6KWR - chains A and C of the 3 polymer chains in the assembly; structure by X-ray diffraction, 2.50 A resolution.

# Chain A
Protein: RNA-dependent RNA polymerase
Source organism: Enterovirus A71
Notes: EC 2.7.7.48
Reference sequence: A0A023RBB6 (A0A023RBB6_9ENTO); residues 1-462 here correspond to UniProt positions 1732-2193 (UniProt number = residue number + 1731)
Amino-acid sequence (468 residues; each row starts with the number of its first residue):
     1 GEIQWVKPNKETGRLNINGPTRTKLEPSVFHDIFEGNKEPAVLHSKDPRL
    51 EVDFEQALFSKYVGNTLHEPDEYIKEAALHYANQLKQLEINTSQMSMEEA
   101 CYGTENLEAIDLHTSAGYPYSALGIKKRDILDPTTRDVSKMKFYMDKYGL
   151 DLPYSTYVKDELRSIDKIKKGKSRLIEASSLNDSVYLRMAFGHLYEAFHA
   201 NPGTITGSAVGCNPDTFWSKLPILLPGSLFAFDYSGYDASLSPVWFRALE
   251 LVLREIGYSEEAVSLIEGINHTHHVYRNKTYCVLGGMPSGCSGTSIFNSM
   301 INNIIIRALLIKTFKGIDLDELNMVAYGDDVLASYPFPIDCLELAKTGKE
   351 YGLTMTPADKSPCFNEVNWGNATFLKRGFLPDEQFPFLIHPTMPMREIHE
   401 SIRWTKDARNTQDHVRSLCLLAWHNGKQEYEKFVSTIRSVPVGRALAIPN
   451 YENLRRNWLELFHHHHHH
Not modelled in the structure: 358-366, 463-468
Differences from the reference sequence: expression tag (463-468)
Ion coordination: Mg2+: Asp233, Asp330; Zn2+: His271, His273, Cys282
Small-molecule neighbours: 2',3'-dideoxycytidine 5'-triphosphate (DCT): Lys159, Glu161, Arg163, Arg174, Tyr234, Ser235, Gly236, Asp238, Asp329
What the authors report for this chain:
  - binding site for the 31-nt RNA strand: His44, Arg277
  - mutagenesis - H44A, H44T: unchanged growth
  - mutagenesis - H44T/R277A, R277A: decreased growth
  - mutagenesis - H44A/R277A: abolished growth
  - mutagenesis - H44A: unchanged binding to the 31-nt RNA strand
  - mutagenesis - H44A/R277A (Kd 0.60 uM), R277A: decreased binding to the 31-nt RNA strand
  - mutagenesis - H44A, H44A/R277A, R277A: decreased stability
  - mutagenesis - S45F, S45L: decreased stability in response to EC stability
  - mutagenesis - H44A, R277A: unchanged catalytic activity on elongation rate

# Chain C
Molecule: 13-nt RNA strand
Sequence (13 nucleotides; row label = number of the first residue in the row):
   689 UGUUCCGAGAGAC
Not modelled in the structure: 689-694
Modified residues: DOC (2',3'-dideoxycytidine-5'-monophosphate) at position 701

# Interface between chain A and chain C
Pairs across the interface - 20 pairs, chain A then chain C:
  His113(A) with G697(C), phosphate contact
  Tyr327(A) with DOC_701(C), sugar contact
  Asp329(A) with DOC_701(C), sugar contact
  Asp330(A) with DOC_701(C), sugar contact
  Leu375(A) with A700(C), sugar contact
  Lys376(A) with A700(C), phosphate contact; DOC_701(C), phosphate contact
  Arg377(A) with G699(C), sugar contact; A700(C), hydrogen bond to the sugar
  Met393(A) with G699(C), sugar contact
  Ser401(A) with A698(C), phosphate contact; G699(C), hydrogen bond to the phosphate
  Lys406(A) with A698(C), salt bridge to the phosphate
  Asn410(A) with G697(C), sugar contact
  Asp413(A) with G697(C), sugar contact
  His414(A) with G697(C), sugar contact; A698(C), sugar contact
  Ser417(A) with G697(C), hydrogen bond to the base; A698(C), sugar contact
  Leu421(A) with G699(C), sugar contact
Interface residues without a listed pair, chain A (17 interface residues in all): Ser295, Leu418
Interface residues without a listed pair, chain C (6 interface residues in all): A696

# Summary
17 residues of chain A and 6 residues of chain C are in contact, with 3 hydrogen bonds and 1 salt bridge.
Polar contacts include Ser417(A)-G697(C), Arg377(A)-A700(C) and Ser401(A)-G699(C). From the paper: a binding
site for the 31-nt RNA strand at His44(A) and Arg277(A); H44A, H44A/R277A and R277A of chain A reduce
stability; 7 substitutions were tested in all.
Chain A is RNA-dependent RNA polymerase (Enterovirus A71) and chain C is a 13-nt RNA strand; the structure,
Crystal structure of enterovirus 71 polymerase elongation complex (ddCTP form), was determined by X-ray
diffraction (same publication as 6KWQ).
